PDB entry 4KBL | X-ray diffraction, 3.30 A resolution | chain A

# Chain A
Name: E3 ubiquitin-protein ligase ARIH1
From: Homo sapiens
Notes: EC 6.3.2.-
UniProtKB: Q9Y4X5 (ARI1_HUMAN); residues 1-557 here = UniProt positions 1-557
Amino-acid sequence (559 residues; each row starts with the number of its first residue; numbers below 1 keep their minus sign (Gly-1 is residue -1)):
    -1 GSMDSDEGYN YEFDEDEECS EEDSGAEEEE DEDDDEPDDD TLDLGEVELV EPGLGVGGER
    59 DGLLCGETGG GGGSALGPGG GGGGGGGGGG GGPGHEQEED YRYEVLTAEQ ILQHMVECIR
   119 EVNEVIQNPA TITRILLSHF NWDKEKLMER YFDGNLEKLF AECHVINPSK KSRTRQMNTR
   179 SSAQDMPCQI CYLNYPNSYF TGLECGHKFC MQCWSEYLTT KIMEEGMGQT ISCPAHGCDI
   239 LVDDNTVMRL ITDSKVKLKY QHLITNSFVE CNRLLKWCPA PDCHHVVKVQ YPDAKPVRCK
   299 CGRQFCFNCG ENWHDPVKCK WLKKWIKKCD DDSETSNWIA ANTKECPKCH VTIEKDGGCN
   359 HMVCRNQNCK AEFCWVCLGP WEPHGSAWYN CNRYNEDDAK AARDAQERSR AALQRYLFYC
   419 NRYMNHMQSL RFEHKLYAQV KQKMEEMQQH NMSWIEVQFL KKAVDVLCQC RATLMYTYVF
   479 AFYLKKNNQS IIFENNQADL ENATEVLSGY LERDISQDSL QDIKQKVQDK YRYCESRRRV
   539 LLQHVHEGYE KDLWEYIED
Not modelled in the structure: -1 to 98, 154-183, 328-336, 394-405, 444-451, 553-557
Construct notes: expression tag (-1 to 0)
Ion coordination: Zn2+ site 1: Cys186, Cys189, Cys208, Cys211; Zn2+ site 2: Cys203, His205, Cys231, Cys236; Zn2+ site 3: Cys276, Cys281, Cys297, Cys299; Zn2+ site 4: Cys304, Cys307, His312, Cys317; Zn2+ site 5: Cys344, Cys347, Cys362, Cys367; Zn2+ site 6: Cys372, Cys375, His382, Cys389
Curated features (UniProtKB/Swiss-Prot):
  - zinc finger: Cys186 to Cys236 (RING-type 1), Leu256 to Cys317 (IBR-type), Cys344 to Cys375 (RING-type 2)
  - active site: Cys357
  - binding site (Zn(2+)): Cys186, Cys189, Cys203, His205, Cys208, Cys211, Cys231, Cys236, Cys276, Cys281, Cys297, Cys299, Cys304, Cys307, His312, Cys317, Cys344, Cys347, Cys362, Cys367 and 4 more in UniProt
  - modified residue: Lys142 (N6-acetyllysine)
  - natural variant: Glu15 (E15Q: Found in a patient with acute aortic dissection and ascending aortic aneurysm), Glu44 (E44G: Found in patient with basilar tip artery aneurysm and distal left internal carotid artery aneurysm; uncertain significance), Arg171 to Asp557 (deletion: Found in patient with fusiform aneurysm of the aortic root and ascending aorta)
  - mutagenesis: Val123 (V123A: Strongly decreased ability to initiate ubiquitination of cullin-RING complexes), Phe150 (F150A: Strongly decreased ability to initiate ubiquitination of cullin-RING complexes), Lys156 to Phe158 (Strongly decreased ability to initiate ubiquitination of cullin-RING complexes), Gln187 to Ile188 (No loss of interaction with UBE2L3), Ile188 (I188A: Loss of interaction with UBE2L3. Decreased E3 ligase activity. Strongly decreased ability to initiate ubiquitination of cullin-RING complexes), His205 (H205A: Impaired interaction with UBE2L3 without affecting interaction with neddylated cullin-RING complexes), Cys208 (C208A/H: Loss of interaction with UBE2L3), Lys257 to Tyr258 (Strongly decreased ability to initiate ubiquitination of cullin-RING complexes), Tyr258 (Y258A: No loss of interaction with UBE2L3), Ser265 to Val267 (Strongly decreased ability to initiate ubiquitination of cullin-RING complexes), Asn340 to Thr341 (Strongly decreased ability to initiate ubiquitination of cullin-RING complexes), Lys342 to Glu343 (Strongly decreased ability to initiate ubiquitination of cullin-RING complexes), 26 further mutagenesis entries in UniProt
From the paper describing this entry:
  - catalytic residues: Cys357 (citing earlier work)
  - mutagenesis - C357A: abolished catalytic activity on Ub~UbcH7
  - contacts within the chain: Lys353-Phe430, Cys357-His359 (hydrogen bond), Cys389-Phe416 (hydrophobic contact), Cys389-Arg420 (hydrogen bond), Cys357-Ser427, Cys357-Glu431, Cys357-Glu503
  - Zn2+ coordination: Cys389
  - mutagenesis - F430A/E431A/E503A: increased catalytic activity
  - mutagenesis - I188A, N358A, H359A: decreased catalytic activity
  - catalytic residues: Asn358, His359

# Summary
Cys186, Cys189, Cys208 and Cys211 form the Zn2+ site 1. The Zn2+ site 2 is built by Cys203, His205, Cys231 and
Cys236. From UniProt: active-site residue Cys357, 24 Zn2+-binding residues and 50 mutagenesis sites. The paper
reports catalytic residues Cys357, Asn358 and His359; I188A, N358A and H359A reduce catalytic activity; 5
substitutions were tested in all.
Chain A is E3 ubiquitin-protein ligase ARIH1 (Homo sapiens); the structure, Structure of HHARI, a
RING-IBR-RING ubiquitin ligase: autoinhibition of an Ariadne-family E3 and insights into ligation ..., was
determined by X-ray diffraction, deposited together with 4KC9.
